Entry 8Z06 (X-ray diffraction, 2.39 A resolution); this record covers chains A and E of the 3 polymer chains in the assembly.

[Chain A]
Molecule: MHC class I antigen
Source organism: Homo sapiens
Reference sequence: A0A143Y4R2 (A0A143Y4R2_HUMAN); residues 1-274 here correspond to UniProt positions 25-298 (UniProt number = residue number + 24)
Amino-acid sequence (274 residues; each row starts with the number of its first residue):
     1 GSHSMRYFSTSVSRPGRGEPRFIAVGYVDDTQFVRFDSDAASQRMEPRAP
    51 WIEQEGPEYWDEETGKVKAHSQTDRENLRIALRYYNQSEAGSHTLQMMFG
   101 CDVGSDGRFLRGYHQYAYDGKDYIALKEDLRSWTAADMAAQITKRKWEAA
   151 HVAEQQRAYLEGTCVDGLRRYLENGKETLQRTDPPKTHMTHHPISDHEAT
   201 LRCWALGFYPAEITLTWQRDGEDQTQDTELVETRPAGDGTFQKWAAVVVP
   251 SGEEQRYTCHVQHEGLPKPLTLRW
Disulfides: C101-C164, C203-C259

[Chain E]
Molecule: Spike protein S2'
Reference sequence: P0DTC2 (SPIKE_SARS2); residues 1-9 here correspond to UniProt positions 448-456 (UniProt number = residue number + 447)
Amino-acid sequence (9 residues; numbered 1 to 9; the number before each row is that of its first residue):
     1 NYDYWYRSF
Construct notes: conflict D3 (Asn450 in P0DTC2), W5 (Leu452 in P0DTC2), S8 (Leu455 in P0DTC2)
Curated features (UniProtKB/Swiss-Prot):
  - region: N1, Y2, Y4, Y6, R7, F9 (Immunodominant HLA epitope recognized by the CD8+)

[Interface between chain A and chain E]
Pairs across the interface (50):
  Y7(A) - N1(E)  hydrogen bond (side chain-backbone)
  Y7(A) - Y2(E)  hydrophobic
  F22(A) - Y2(E)
  A24(A) - Y2(E)
  M45(A) - Y2(E)  hydrophobic
  Y59(A) - N1(E)
  E62(A) - Y4(E)  hydrogen bond
  E63(A) - N1(E)  hydrogen bond
  E63(A) - Y2(E)  hydrogen bond (side chain-backbone)
  K66(A) - N1(E)
  K66(A) - Y2(E)  hydrogen bond (side chain-backbone)
  K66(A) - D3(E)
  K66(A) - Y4(E)
  V67(A) - Y2(E)
  A69(A) - Y6(E)
  H70(A) - Y2(E)  hydrogen bond
  H70(A) - W5(E)
  T73(A) - W5(E)  hydrogen bond (side chain-backbone)
  T73(A) - Y6(E)
  T73(A) - R7(E)
  N77(A) - R7(E)  hydrogen bond (side chain-backbone)
  N77(A) - S8(E)
  N77(A) - F9(E)  hydrogen bond (side chain-backbone)
  I80(A) - S8(E)
  I80(A) - F9(E)
  Y84(A) - F9(E)  hydrogen bond (side chain-backbone)
  L95(A) - F9(E)  hydrophobic
  M97(A) - W5(E)
  F99(A) - Y2(E)
  F99(A) - D3(E)
  H114(A) - W5(E)
  Y116(A) - W5(E)  hydrogen bond
  Y116(A) - F9(E)  hydrophobic
  Y123(A) - F9(E)  hydrophobic
  T143(A) - F9(E)  hydrogen bond (side chain-backbone)
  K146(A) - F9(E)  hydrogen bond (side chain-backbone)
  W147(A) - W5(E)  hydrophobic
  W147(A) - S8(E)  hydrogen bond (side chain-backbone)
  W147(A) - F9(E)  hydrophobic
  V152(A) - R7(E)
  Q155(A) - R7(E)  hydrogen bond
  Q156(A) - D3(E)  hydrogen bond
  Q156(A) - W5(E)
  Y159(A) - N1(E)  hydrogen bond (side chain-backbone)
  Y159(A) - Y2(E)
  Y159(A) - D3(E)
  T163(A) - N1(E)
  G167(A) - N1(E)
  R170(A) - N1(E)  hydrogen bond
  Y171(A) - N1(E)  hydrogen bond (side chain-backbone)
Also at the interface, not in a pair above, chain A (37 interface residues in all): M5, S9, G65, D74, A150

[Summary]
Chain A and chain E form an interface of 37 and 9 residues respectively, with 19 hydrogen bonds. Polar pairs
include Y7(A)-N1(E), E62(A)-Y4(E) and E63(A)-N1(E).
Chain A is MHC class I antigen (Homo sapiens) and chain E is Spike protein S2'; the structure, The structure
of HLA-A*2402 complex with peptide from SARS-CoV-2 S448-456 NYDYWYRSF(JN.1), was determined by X-ray
diffraction, deposited together with 8YZR, 8YZW, 8YZZ, 8Z05, 8Z07 and 8Z08.
